3OZR - chain A; structure by X-ray diffraction, 1.73 A resolution.

[Chain A]
Molecule: Catechol O-methyltransferase
Source organism: Rattus norvegicus
Notes: EC 2.1.1.6; fragment: soluble form
Reference sequence: P22734 (COMT_RAT); residues 1-221 here correspond to UniProt positions 44-264 (UniProt number = residue number + 43)
Sequence (221 residues; each row starts with the number of its first residue):
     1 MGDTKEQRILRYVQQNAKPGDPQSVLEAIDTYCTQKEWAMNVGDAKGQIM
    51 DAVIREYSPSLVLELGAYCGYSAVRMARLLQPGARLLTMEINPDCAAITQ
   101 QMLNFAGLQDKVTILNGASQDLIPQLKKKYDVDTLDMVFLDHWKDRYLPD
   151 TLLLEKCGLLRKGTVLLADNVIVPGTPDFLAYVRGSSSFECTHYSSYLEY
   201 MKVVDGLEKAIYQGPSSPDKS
Not modelled in the structure: 1-2, 216-221
Construct notes: engineered mutation Ile91 (Met134 in P22734), Cys95 (Tyr138 in P22734)
Bound ions: Mg2+: Asp141, Asp169, Asn170 (together with catechol-type)
Residues lining bound ligands: catechol-type (OZR; N-[(E)-3-[(2R,3S,4S)-3,4-dihydroxyoxolan-2-yl]prop-2-enyl]-2,3-dihydroxy-5-nitro-benzamide): Trp38, Met40, Lys46, Gly66, Ala67, Tyr68, Glu90, Ile91, Asn92, Cys95, Asp141, His142, Trp143, Lys144, Asp169, Asn170, Pro174, Leu198, Glu199

[Summary]
Chain A binds catechol-type. The Mg2+ site is built by Asp141, Asp169 and Asn170.
Chain A is Catechol O-methyltransferase (Rattus norvegicus); the structure, Rat catechol O-methyltransferase
in complex with a catechol-type, bisubstrate inhibitor, no substituent in the adenine site ..., was determined
by X-ray diffraction together with 3NW9, 3OE4, 3OE5, 3OZS and 3OZT from the same study.
